1OAY - chains H and L; structure by X-ray diffraction, 2.66 A resolution.

Chain H:
Protein: Immunoglobulin E
From: Mus musculus
Notes: fragment: fv region, residues 1-122
Chain sequence (122 residues; each row starts with the number of its first residue):
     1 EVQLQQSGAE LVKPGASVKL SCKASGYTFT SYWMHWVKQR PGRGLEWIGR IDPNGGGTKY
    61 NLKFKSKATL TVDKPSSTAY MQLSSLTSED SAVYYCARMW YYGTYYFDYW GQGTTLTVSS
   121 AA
Unresolved in the structure: 1
Cystine bridges: Cys22-Cys96
Small-molecule neighbours: Furazolidone (FUR): Trp33, His35, Arg50, Lys59, Met99, Tyr105

Chain L:
Protein: Immunoglobulin E
From: Mus musculus
Notes: fragment: fv region, residues 1-110
Chain sequence (110 residues; each row starts with the number of its first residue):
     1 QAVVTQESAL TTSPGETVTL TCRSSTGAVT TSNYANWVQE KPRHLFTGLI GGTNNRAPGV
    61 PARFSGSLIG NKAALTITGA QTEDEAIYFC ALWYSNHLVF GGGTKLTVLT
Unresolved in the structure: 1, 110
Cystine bridges: Cys22-Cys90
Small-molecule neighbours: Furazolidone (FUR): Asn36, Trp93, Leu98

How chain H and chain L interact:
Residue-residue contacts (36):
  Gln39(H) - Glu40(L)  hydrogen bond
  Gln39(H) - His44(L)
  Gln39(H) - Phe46(L)
  Gly44(H) - Phe89(L)
  Leu45(H) - Phe46(L)  hydrophobic
  Leu45(H) - Phe89(L)  hydrophobic
  Leu45(H) - Phe100(L)
  Trp47(H) - His97(L)
  Trp47(H) - Leu98(L)
  Trp47(H) - Phe100(L)
  Lys59(H) - Asn96(L)
  Asn61(H) - His97(L)
  Tyr95(H) - His44(L)
  Tyr95(H) - Phe46(L)
  Met99(H) - Asn36(L)
  Thr104(H) - Gly51(L)  hydrogen bond (side chain-backbone)
  Thr104(H) - Gly52(L)
  Thr104(H) - Asn55(L)  hydrogen bond
  Tyr105(H) - Tyr34(L)
  Tyr105(H) - Asn36(L)  hydrogen bond (backbone-side chain)
  Tyr105(H) - Gly51(L)
  Tyr105(H) - Gly52(L)  hydrogen bond (backbone-backbone)
  Tyr106(H) - Asn36(L)
  Tyr106(H) - Gly51(L)
  Tyr106(H) - Ala57(L)  hydrophobic
  Tyr106(H) - Pro58(L)
  Phe107(H) - Asn36(L)
  Phe107(H) - Gly48(L)
  Phe107(H) - Ala57(L)
  Phe107(H) - Leu98(L)  hydrophobic
  Asp108(H) - Thr47(L)
  Asp108(H) - Gly48(L)  hydrogen bond (backbone-backbone)
  Trp110(H) - Val38(L)  hydrophobic
  Trp110(H) - Phe46(L)  hydrophobic
  Trp110(H) - Gly48(L)
  Gln112(H) - His44(L)
Other interface residues (no listed pair), chain H (18 interface residues in all): Val37, Glu46, Tyr60
Other interface residues (no listed pair), chain L (24 interface residues in all): Ile50, Arg56, Trp93, Ser95, Gly101, Gly102

Overview:
The interface between chain H and chain L involves 18 residues on one side and 24 on the other; the contacts
include 6 hydrogen bonds. Among the polar pairs are Gln39(H)-Glu40(L), Thr104(H)-Gly51(L) and
Thr104(H)-Asn55(L). Furazolidone is bound between chain H and chain L.
Here chain H is Immunoglobulin E and chain L is Immunoglobulin E, both from Mus musculus. Entry 1OAY (Antibody
multispecificity mediated by conformational diversity) was determined by X-ray diffraction (same publication
as 1OAQ, 1OAR, 1OAU, 1OAX, 1OAZ and 1OCW).
